Entry 8FVW (electron microscopy, 2.10 A resolution); this record covers chains E and G of the 8 polymer chains in the assembly.

# Chain E
Name: DNA-directed RNA polymerase subunit alpha
Organism: Escherichia coli K-12
Notes: EC 2.7.7.6
UniProt: P0A7Z4 (RPOA_ECOLI); residue numbers follow UniProt; this construct covers 1-329
Chain sequence (329 residues; numbered 1 to 329; the number before each row is that of its first residue):
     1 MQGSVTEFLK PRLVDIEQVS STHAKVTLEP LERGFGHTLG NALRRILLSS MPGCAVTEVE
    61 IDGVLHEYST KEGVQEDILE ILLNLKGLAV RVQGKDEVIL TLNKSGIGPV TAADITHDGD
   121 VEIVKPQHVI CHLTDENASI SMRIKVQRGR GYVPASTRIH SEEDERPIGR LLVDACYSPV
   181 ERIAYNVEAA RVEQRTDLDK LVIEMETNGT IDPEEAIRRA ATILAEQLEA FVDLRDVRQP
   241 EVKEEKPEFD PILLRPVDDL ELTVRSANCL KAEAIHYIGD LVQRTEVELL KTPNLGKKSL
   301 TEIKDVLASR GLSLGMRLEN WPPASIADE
Disordered / not traced: 1-3, 159-168, 234-329
UniProt features mapped onto this chain:
  - region: Glu162 to Glu165 (Required for interaction with Crp at class II promoters)
  - modified residue: Arg265 (ADP-ribosylarginine), Lys297 (N6-acetyllysine), Lys298 (N6-acetyllysine)
  - mutagenesis: Arg45 (R45C: In rpoA112; temperature-sensitive, blocks RNA polymerase assembly), Glu162 to Glu165 (5-fold decrease in CRP-class II promoter-dependent transcription), Glu165 (E165K: 5-fold decrease in CRP-class II promoter-dependent transcription), Arg191 (R191C: In rpoA101; temperature-sensitive)

# Chain G
Name: DNA-directed RNA polymerase subunit beta'
Organism: Escherichia coli K-12
Notes: EC 2.7.7.6
UniProt: P0A8T7 (RPOC_ECOLI); residues 2-1407 here = UniProt positions 2-1407
Chain sequence (1416 residues; each row starts with the number of its first residue):
     1 VKDLLKFLKA QTKTEEFDAI KIALASPDMI RSWSFGEVKK PETINYRTFK PERDGLFCAR
    61 IFGPVKDYEC LCGKYKRLKH RGVICEKCGV EVTQTKVRRE RMGHIELASP TAHIWFLKSL
   121 PSRIGLLLDM PLRDIERVLY FESYVVIEGG MTNLERQQIL TEEQYLDALE EFGDEFDAKM
   181 GAEAIQALLK SMDLEQECEQ LREELNETNS ETKRKKLTKR IKLLEAFVQS GNKPEWMILT
   241 VLPVLPPDLR PLVPLDGGRF ATSDLNDLYR RVINRNNRLK RLLDLAAPDI IVRNEKRMLQ
   301 EAVDALLDNG RRGRAITGSN KRPLKSLADM IKGKQGRFRQ NLLGKRVDYS GRSVITVGPY
   361 LRLHQCGLPK KMALELFKPF IYGKLELRGL ATTIKAAKKM VEREEAVVWD ILDEVIREHP
   421 VLLNRAPTLH RLGIQAFEPV LIEGKAIQLH PLVCAAYNAD FDGDQMAVHV PLTLEAQLEA
   481 RALMMSTNNI LSPANGEPII VPSQDVVLGL YYMTRDCVNA KGEGMVLTGP KEAERLYRSG
   541 LASLHARVKV RITEYEKDAN GELVAKTSLK DTTVGRAILW MIVPKGLPYS IVNQALGKKA
   601 ISKMLNTCYR ILGLKPTVIF ADQIMYTGFA YAARSGASVG IDDMVIPEKK HEIISEAEAE
   661 VAEIQEQFQS GLVTAGERYN KVIDIWAAAN DRVSKAMMDN LQTETVINRD GQEEKQVSFN
   721 SIYMMADSGA RGSAAQIRQL AGMRGLMAKP DGSIIETPIT ANFREGLNVL QYFISTHGAR
   781 KGLADTALKT ANSGYLTRRL VDVAQDLVVT EDDCGTHEGI MMTPVIEGGD VKEPLRDRVL
   841 GRVTAEDVLK PGTADILVPR NTLLHEQWCD LLEENSVDAV KVRSVVSCDT DFGVCAHCYG
   901 RDLARGHIIN KGEAIGVIAA QSIGEPGTQL TMRTFHIGGA ASRAAAESSI QVKNKGSIKL
   961 SNVKSVVNSS GKLVITSRNT ELKLIDEFGR TKESYKVPYG AVLAKGDGEQ VAGGETVANW
  1021 DPHTMPVITE VSGFVRFTDM IDGQTITRQT DELTGLSSLV VLDSAERTAG GKDLRPALKI
  1081 VDAQGNDVLI PGTDMPAQYF LPGKAIVQLE DGVQISSGDT LARIPQESGG TKDITGGLPR
  1141 VADLFEARRP KEPAILAEIS GIVSFGKETK GKRRLVITPV DGSDPYEEMI PKWRQLNVFE
  1201 GERVERGDVI SDGPEAPHDI LRLRGVHAVT RYIVNEVQDV YRLQGVKIND KHIEVIVRQM
  1261 LRKATIVNAG SSDFLEGEQV EYSRVKIANR ELEANGKVGA TYSRDLLGIT KASLATESFI
  1321 SAASFQETTR VLTEAAVAGK RDELRGLKEN VIVGRLIPAG TGYAYHQDRM RRRAAGEAPA
  1381 APQVTAEDAS ASLAELLNAG LGGSDNELEV HHHHHH
Disordered / not traced: 1-15, 933-947, 1127-1135, 1180-1183, 1374-1416
Sequence notes: start codon (1); linker (1408-1410); expression tag (1411-1416)
Metal / ion sites: Zn2+ site 1: Cys70, Cys72, Cys85, Cys88; Mg2+: Asp460, Asp462, Asp464 (shared with 1 residue of chain C); Zn2+ site 2: Cys814, Cys888, Cys895, Cys898
Small-molecule neighbours: guanosine-5',3'-tetraphosphate (G4P): Arg362, Leu363, His364, Arg417, Thr487, Lys615, Val618, Ile619, Asp622, Gln623, Tyr626
UniProt features mapped onto this chain:
  - binding site (Zn(2+)): Cys70, Cys72, Cys85, Cys88, Cys814, Cys888, Cys895, Cys898
  - binding site (Mg(2+)): Asp460, Asp462, Asp464
  - modified residue: Lys983 (N6-acetyllysine)
  - mutagenesis: Gln504 (Q504P: Resistant to antibiotics salinamide A and B), Asn690 (N690D: Resistant to antibiotics salinamide A and B), Met697 (M697V: Resistant to antibiotics salinamide A and B), Ala735 (A735T: Resistant to antibiotics salinamide A and B), Arg738 (R738C/H/P/S: Resistant to antibiotics salinamide A and B), Ala748 (A748E: Resistant to antibiotics salinamide A and B), Pro758 (P758S/T: Resistant to antibiotics salinamide A and B), Phe763 (F763C: Resistant to antibiotics salinamide A and B), Ser775 (S775A: Resistant to antibiotics salinamide A and B), Ala779 (A779T/V: Resistant to antibiotics salinamide A and B), Arg780 (R780C: Resistant to antibiotics salinamide A and B), Gly782 (G782A/C: Resistant to antibiotics salinamide A and B), 1 further mutagenesis entry in UniProt
Reported in the primary citation:
  - binding site for guanosine-5',3'-tetraphosphate: Arg362, His364, Ile619, Asp622, Gln623
  - conformationally variable residues (side-chain flip): Arg362, Arg417, Lys615
  - mutagenesis - K615A/I619A/D622A/Q623A: abolished binding to guanosine-5',3'-tetraphosphate

# How chain E and chain G interact
Residue-residue contacts (30; chain E residue first):
  Arg44(E) with Arg538(G)
  Leu48(E) with Arg535(G); Arg538(G)
  Ser49(E) with Ser539(G)
  Leu79(E) with Val526(G), hydrophobic; Lys549(G)
  Glu80(E) with Arg551(G), salt bridge
  Leu83(E) with Val526(G); Leu527(G); Thr528(G); Arg551(G)
  Asn84(E) with Arg551(G), hydrogen bond
  Lys86(E) with Val526(G), hydrogen bond (side chain-backbone); Thr528(G); Glu532(G), salt bridge
  Tyr152(E) with Met525(G); Glu532(G), hydrogen bond; Arg535(G); Leu536(G), hydrophobic; Leu541(G)
  Pro154(E) with Met525(G), hydrophobic
  Asp174(E) with Met525(G)
  Val180(E) with Arg535(G), hydrogen bond (backbone-side chain)
  Glu181(E) with Lys531(G); Arg535(G), hydrogen bond (backbone-side chain)
  Arg182(E) with Glu534(G), salt bridge; Met581(G)
  Gln194(E) with Ala406(G)
  Thr196(E) with Glu443(G), hydrogen bond
  Glu206(E) with Lys531(G), salt bridge
Also at the interface, not in a pair above, chain E (20 interface residues in all): Gly87, Cys176, Arg191
Also at the interface, not in a pair above, chain G (21 interface residues in all): Lys370, Trp409, Asp410, Leu569

# Overview
Chain E and chain G form an interface of 20 and 21 residues respectively, with 6 hydrogen bonds and 4 salt
bridges. Polar contacts include Glu80(E)-Arg551(G), Lys86(E)-Glu532(G) and Arg182(E)-Glu534(G). Bound to chain
G: guanosine-5',3'-tetraphosphate. The paper reports a binding site for guanosine-5',3'-tetraphosphate at
Arg362(G), His364(G) and Ile619(G) among others; K615A/I619A/D622A/Q623A of chain G abolish binding to
guanosine-5',3'-tetraphosphate.
Here chain E is DNA-directed RNA polymerase subunit alpha and chain G is DNA-directed RNA polymerase subunit
beta', both from Escherichia coli K-12. Entry 8FVW (CryoEM structure of E.coli transcription elongation
complex bound to ppGpp) was determined by electron microscopy, deposited together with 8FVR.
